PDB entry 8Z73 | X-ray diffraction, 2.91 A resolution | chains A and P

Chain A:
Name: Protein AF-9
From: Homo sapiens
Notes: fragment: N-terminally processed
Reference sequence: P42568 (AF9_HUMAN); numbering as in UniProt (aligned over 1-138)
Chain sequence (158 residues; each row starts with the number of its first residue; numbers below 1 keep their minus sign (Met-19 is residue -19)):
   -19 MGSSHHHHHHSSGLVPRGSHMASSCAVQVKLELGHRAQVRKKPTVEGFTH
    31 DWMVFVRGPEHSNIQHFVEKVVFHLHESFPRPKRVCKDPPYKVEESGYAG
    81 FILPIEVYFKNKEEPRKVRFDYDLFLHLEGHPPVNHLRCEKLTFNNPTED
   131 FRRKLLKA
Not modelled in the structure: -19 to 0
Sequence notes: initiating methionine (-19); expression tag (-18 to 0)
Curated features (UniProtKB/Swiss-Prot):
  - region (Histone H3K9cr binding): Tyr78 to Gly80, Leu106 to Leu108
  - site (Histone H3K9cr binding): Ser58, Asp103
  - mutagenesis: Phe28 (F28A: Decreased binding to crotonylated histone H3. Decreased binding to acetylated histone H3), His56 (H56A: Decreased binding to crotonylated histone H3. Decreased binding to acetylated histone H3), Ser58 (S58A: Decreased binding to crotonylated histone H3. Decreased binding to acetylated histone H3), Phe59 (F59A: Strongly decreased binding to crotonylated histone H3. Decreased binding to acetylated histone H3), Arg61 to Lys67 (Decreased DNA-binding), Gly77 (G77A: Decreased binding to crotonylated histone H3. Decreased binding to acetylated histone H3), Tyr78 to Ala79 (Binds equally well acetylated and crotonylated histone H3), Tyr78 (Y78A: Strongly decreased binding to crotonylated histone H3. Decreased binding to acetylated histone H3; Y78W: Does not affect ability to discriminate between acetylated and crotonylated histone H3), Phe81 (F81A: Decreased binding to acetylated histone H3), Asp103 (D103A: Decreased binding to acetylated histone H3)

Chain P:
Name: Histone H3.3C
Reference sequence: Q6NXT2 (H3C_HUMAN); residues 1-10 here correspond to UniProt positions 2-11 (UniProt number = residue number + 1)
Chain sequence (10 residues; row label = number of the first residue in the row):
     1 ARTKQTARKS
Not modelled in the structure: 1-2
Modified / non-standard residues: Lys9 (N~6~-[(2S)-2-hydroxypropanoyl]-L-lysine; XRW)
Curated features (UniProtKB/Swiss-Prot):
  - modified residue: Arg2 (Asymmetric dimethylarginine), Thr3 (Phosphothreonine), Lys4 (Allysine), Gln5 (5-glutamyl dopamine), Thr6 (Phosphothreonine), Arg8 (Citrulline), Ser10 (ADP-ribosylserine)

Interface between chain A and chain P:
Residue-residue contacts (30; chain A residue first):
  Phe28(A) - Lys9(P)
  His30(A) - Thr6(P)
  His56(A) - Lys9(P)
  His56(A) - Ser10(P)
  Ser58(A) - Lys9(P)
  Phe59(A) - Lys9(P)
  Ser76(A) - Lys9(P)
  Gly77(A) - Lys9(P)
  Tyr78(A) - Lys9(P)
  Ala79(A) - Thr6(P)
  Ala79(A) - Ala7(P)
  Ala79(A) - Lys9(P)
  Gly80(A) - Thr6(P)  hydrogen bond (backbone-side chain)
  Gly80(A) - Ala7(P)  hydrogen bond (backbone-backbone)
  Gly80(A) - Arg8(P)
  Gly80(A) - Lys9(P)  hydrogen bond (backbone-backbone)
  Phe81(A) - Arg8(P)  hydrogen bond (backbone-side chain)
  Phe81(A) - Lys9(P)
  Ile82(A) - Arg8(P)
  Asp103(A) - Arg8(P)  salt bridge
  Phe105(A) - Gln5(P)
  Phe105(A) - Arg8(P)
  Leu106(A) - Gln5(P)
  Leu106(A) - Thr6(P)  hydrogen bond (backbone-backbone)
  His107(A) - Lys4(P)
  His107(A) - Thr6(P)
  Leu108(A) - Thr3(P)
  Leu108(A) - Lys4(P)  hydrogen bond (backbone-backbone)
  Leu108(A) - Gln5(P)
  His111(A) - Lys4(P)
Also at the interface, not in a pair above, chain A (19 interface residues in all): Leu104

Overview:
19 residues of chain A and 8 residues of chain P are in contact; the contacts include 6 hydrogen bonds and 1
salt bridge. Polar pairs include Asp103(A)-Arg8(P), Gly80(A)-Thr6(P) and Phe81(A)-Arg8(P). UniProt lists 16
mutagenesis sites on chain A.
Chain A is Protein AF-9 (Homo sapiens) and chain P is Histone H3.3C; the structure, Crystal Structure of AF9
in complex with H3K9la peptide, was determined by X-ray diffraction.
